8DBU - chains X and a of the 22 polymer chains in the assembly; structure by electron microscopy, 3.40 A resolution.

== Chain X ==
Name: ATP synthase subunit b
Organism: Escherichia coli
UniProt: D6IFY0 (D6IFY0_ECOLX); residues 1-156 here = UniProt positions 1-156
Amino-acid sequence (156 residues; numbered 1 to 156; the number before each row is that of its first residue):
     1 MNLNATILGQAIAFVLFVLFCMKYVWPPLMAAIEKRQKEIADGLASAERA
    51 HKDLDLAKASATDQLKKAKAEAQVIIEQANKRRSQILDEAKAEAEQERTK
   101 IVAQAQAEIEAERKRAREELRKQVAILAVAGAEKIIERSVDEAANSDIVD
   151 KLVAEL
Unresolved in the structure: 48-49

== Chain a ==
Name: ATP synthase subunit a
Organism: Escherichia coli
UniProt: C3SL77 (C3SL77_ECOLX); numbering as in UniProt (aligned over 1-271)
Amino-acid sequence (271 residues; each row starts with the number of its first residue):
     1 MASENMTPQDYIGHHLNNLQLDLRTFSLVDPQNPPATFWTINIDSMFFSV
    51 VLGLLFLVLFRSVAKKATSGVPGKFQTAIELVIGFVNGSVKDMYHGKSKL
   101 IAPLALTIFVWVFLMNLMDLLPIDLLPYIAEHVLGLPALRVVPSADVNVT
   151 LSMALGVFILILFYSIKMKGIGGFTKELTLQPFNHWAFIPVNLILEGVSL
   201 LSKPVSLGLRLFGNMYAGELIFILIAGLLPWWSQWILNVPWAIFHILIIT
   251 LQAFIFMVLTIVYLSMASEEH
Unresolved in the structure: 1-3, 270-271

== Chain X / chain a interface ==
Pairs across the interface (58):
  Asn2(X) with Asn148(a)
  Leu3(X) with Phe38(a)
  Asn4(X) with Gln20(a); Phe38(a); Thr40(a), hydrogen bond (side chain-backbone); Ile41(a); Asn42(a); Asn148(a)
  Ala5(X) with Phe38(a), hydrogen bond (backbone-backbone); Trp39(a), hydrophobic; Ile41(a), hydrophobic
  Thr6(X) with Ile41(a); Asn42(a), hydrogen bond (side chain-backbone); Ser45(a); Met46(a)
  Ile7(X) with Asn148(a); Leu151(a), hydrophobic; Ser152(a), hydrogen bond (backbone-side chain)
  Gly9(X) with Met46(a)
  Gln10(X) with Met46(a); Ser49(a), hydrogen bond; Trp111(a); Val149(a); Ser152(a)
  Ala11(X) with Ser152(a), hydrogen bond (backbone-side chain)
  Ala13(X) with Val50(a), hydrophobic
  Phe14(X) with Trp111(a), hydrophobic; Met153(a)
  Phe17(X) with Val50(a); Gly53(a); Leu54(a), hydrophobic; Leu57(a), hydrophobic; Trp111(a), hydrophobic
  Val18(X) with Leu100(a), hydrophobic; Leu104(a), hydrophobic; Thr107(a)
  Phe20(X) with Leu57(a), hydrophobic
  Cys21(X) with Thr107(a)
  Met22(X) with Leu100(a), hydrophobic
  Tyr24(X) with Arg61(a)
  Val25(X) with Phe60(a), hydrophobic
  Trp26(X) with Ala102(a), hydrophobic; Leu106(a), hydrophobic
  Leu29(X) with Phe60(a), hydrophobic; Val63(a), hydrophobic; Ala64(a), hydrophobic
  Met30(X) with Ile83(a), hydrophobic; Asn87(a)
  Ala32(X) with Ala67(a), hydrophobic; Ser69(a), hydrogen bond (backbone-side chain)
  Ile33(X) with Glu80(a)
  Lys35(X) with Ser69(a)
  Arg36(X) with Thr68(a), hydrogen bond (side chain-backbone); Ser69(a); Gly70(a), hydrogen bond (side chain-backbone); Pro72(a); Glu80(a), salt bridge
  Glu39(X) with Ser69(a)
Also at the interface, not in a pair above, chain X (28 interface residues in all): Met1, Pro28
Also at the interface, not in a pair above, chain a (43 interface residues in all): Thr37, Pro103, Ile108, Val147, Leu155, Gly156, Phe212

== In short ==
28 residues of chain X and 43 residues of chain a are in contact, with 9 hydrogen bonds and 1 salt bridge.
Polar pairs include Arg36(X)-Glu80(a), Asn4(X)-Thr40(a) and Thr6(X)-Asn42(a).
Chain X is ATP synthase subunit b and chain a is ATP synthase subunit a, both from Escherichia coli; the
structure, E. coli ATP synthase imaged in 10mM MgATP State2 "down" Fo classified, was determined by electron
microscopy (same publication as 8DBP, 8DBQ, 8DBR, 8DBS, 8DBT, 8DBV and 8DBW).
